Entry 6EBQ (X-ray diffraction, 1.95 A resolution); this record covers chains A and B.

# Chain A (and B)
Protein: Protein NrdI
Organism: Aerococcus urinae
Notes: chain B of this document is another copy of the same molecule, construct and numbering; everything in this record applies to it too
UniProt: A0A178HGH7 (A0A178HGH7_9LACT); residues 2-142 here = UniProt positions 2-142
Chain sequence (160 residues; numbered -17 to 142; the number before each row is that of its first residue; numbers below 1 keep their minus sign (Met-17 is residue -17)):
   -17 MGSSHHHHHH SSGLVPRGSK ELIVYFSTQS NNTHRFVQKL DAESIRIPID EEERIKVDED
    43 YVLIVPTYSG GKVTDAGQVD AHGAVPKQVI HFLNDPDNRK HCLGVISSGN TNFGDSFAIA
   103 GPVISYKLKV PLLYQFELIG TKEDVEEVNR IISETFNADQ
Not modelled in the structure: -17 to 2, 141-142 (chain B: -17 to 4, 53-64, 140-142)
Differences from the reference sequence: initiating methionine (-17); expression tag (-16 to 1)
Small-molecule neighbours: FMN (flavin mononucleotide): Phe8, Ser9, Thr10, Ser12, Asn13, Asn14, Thr15, His16, Pro48, Thr49, Tyr50, Ser51, Gly52, Gly53, Ser90, Gly91, Asn92, Phe95, Ser98, Phe99, Ala100, Leu120

# How chain A and chain B interact
Residue-residue contacts - 18 pairs, chain A then chain B:
  Gln60(A) - Phe95(B)
  Gln60(A) - Ser98(B)
  Val61(A) - Asp97(B)
  Val61(A) - Ser98(B)  hydrogen bond (backbone-side chain)
  Asp62(A) - Asp97(B)
  Ala63(A) - Asp97(B)  hydrogen bond (backbone-side chain)
  Thr93(A) - Tyr108(B)
  Phe99(A) - Tyr108(B)
  Pro104(A) - Pro104(B)  hydrophobic
  Pro104(A) - Gln117(B)
  Tyr108(A) - Thr93(B)
  Tyr108(A) - Phe99(B)  hydrophobic
  Tyr108(A) - Gln117(B)
  Pro113(A) - Leu114(B)
  Leu114(A) - Pro113(B)
  Leu114(A) - Leu114(B)  hydrogen bond (backbone-backbone)
  Gln117(A) - Pro104(B)  hydrogen bond (side chain-backbone)
  Gln117(A) - Tyr108(B)
Interface residues without a listed pair, chain A (17 interface residues in all): His64, Ser107, Leu115, Tyr116, Glu119, Glu129
Interface residues without a listed pair, chain B (15 interface residues in all): Gly96, Ser107, Lys111, Leu115, Glu119

# Summary
17 residues of chain A face 15 of chain B across their interface, with 4 hydrogen bonds. Among the polar pairs
are Val61(A)-Ser98(B), Ala63(A)-Asp97(B) and Gln117(A)-Pro104(B). Bound to chain A: flavin mononucleotide.
Both chains are Protein NrdI (Aerococcus urinae). Entry 6EBQ (Crystal Structure of the Flavoprotein NrdI from
Aerococcus urinae in Oxidized Form) was determined by X-ray diffraction, deposited together with 6EBO, 6EBP
and 6EBZ.
